Entry 5T2H (X-ray diffraction, 2.52 A resolution); this record covers chains A and B of the 3 polymer chains in the assembly.

Chain A:
Name: I-OnuI_e-hTCRa
Organism: synthetic construct
Amino-acid sequence (299 residues; each row starts with the number of its first residue):
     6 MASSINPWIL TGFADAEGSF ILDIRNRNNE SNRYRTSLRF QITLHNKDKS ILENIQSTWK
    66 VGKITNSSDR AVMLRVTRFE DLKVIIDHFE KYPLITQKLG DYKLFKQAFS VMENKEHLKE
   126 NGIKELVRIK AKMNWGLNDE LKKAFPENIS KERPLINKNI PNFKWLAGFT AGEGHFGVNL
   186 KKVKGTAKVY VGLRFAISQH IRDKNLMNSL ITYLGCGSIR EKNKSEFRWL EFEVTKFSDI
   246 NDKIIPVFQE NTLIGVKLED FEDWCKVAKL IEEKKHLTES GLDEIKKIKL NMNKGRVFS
Disordered / not traced: 6-7, 304
Bound ions: Ca2+ site 1: Ala21, Glu178 (shared with DC14(B) of chain B; 1 residue of chain C); Ca2+ site 2: Glu22, Gly177 (shared with DA15(B) of chain B; 1 residue of chain C)

Chain B:
Molecule: 26-nt DNA strand
Sequence (26 nucleotides; each row starts with the number of its first residue; numbers below 1 keep their minus sign (DG-1 is residue -1)):
    -1 GGGTGTCTGC CTATTCACCG ATTTTG
Disordered / not traced: -1
Bound ions: Ca2+ site 1: DC14 (shared with Ala21(A), Glu178(A) of chain A; 1 residue of chain C); Ca2+ site 2: DA15 (shared with Glu22(A), Gly177(A) of chain A; 1 residue of chain C)

How chain A and chain B interact:
Contacting residue pairs (59; chain A residue first):
  Glu22(A) with DA15(B), phosphate contact
  Arg32(A) with DT2(B), base contact; DG3(B), hydrogen bond to the base
  Arg38(A) with DG1(B), sugar contact; DT2(B), salt bridge to the phosphate
  Arg40(A) with DT4(B), hydrogen bond to the base
  Arg44(A) with DC5(B), base contact; DT6(B), hydrogen bond to the base
  Lys68(A) with DT6(B), phosphate contact
  Thr70(A) with DT6(B), phosphate contact; DG7(B), phosphate contact
  Asn71(A) with DC8(B), base contact
  Ser72(A) with DC8(B), base contact; DC9(B), hydrogen bond to the base
  Met78(A) with DC8(B), hydrogen bond to the base
  Arg80(A) with DT6(B), base contact; DG7(B), hydrogen bond to the base; DC8(B), base contact
  Thr82(A) with DT4(B), sugar contact; DC5(B), hydrogen bond to the phosphate; DT6(B), base contact
  Arg83(A) with DT4(B), hydrogen bond to the phosphate; DC5(B), salt bridge to the phosphate
  Phe84(A) with DT4(B), hydrogen bond to the phosphate
  His122(A) with DG3(B), salt bridge to the phosphate
  Trp140(A) with DT12(B), sugar contact
  Gly177(A) with DA15(B), phosphate contact
  Glu178(A) with DC14(B), phosphate contact; DA15(B), phosphate contact
  Gly179(A) with DA15(B), sugar contact; DC16(B), phosphate contact
  His180(A) with DA15(B), sugar contact; DC16(B), salt bridge to the phosphate; DC17(B), phosphate contact
  Asn184(A) with DA19(B), hydrogen bond to the base
  Lys186(A) with DT20(B), base contact
  Lys187(A) with DT20(B), phosphate contact
  Lys189(A) with DT20(B), phosphate contact
  Arg199(A) with DC17(B), base contact; DG18(B), hydrogen bond to the base
  Ser203(A) with DC14(B), sugar contact; DA15(B), hydrogen bond to the base
  Gln204(A) with DC14(B), phosphate contact
  His205(A) with DT13(B), phosphate contact; DC14(B), hydrogen bond to the phosphate
  Lys227(A) with DC16(B), base contact
  Lys229(A) with DT13(B), base contact
  Phe232(A) with DT12(B), phosphate contact; DT13(B), phosphate contact
  Trp234(A) with DC14(B), base contact; DA15(B), base contact
  Glu236(A) with DC16(B), hydrogen bond to the base
  Lys262(A) with DA15(B), phosphate contact; DC16(B), salt bridge to the phosphate
  Lys294(A) with DG18(B), salt bridge to the phosphate
  Asn298(A) with DC16(B), phosphate contact; DC17(B), hydrogen bond to the phosphate
  Lys299(A) with DC16(B), phosphate contact; DC17(B), phosphate contact
Also at the interface, not in a pair above, chain A (47 interface residues in all): Thr41, Ser42, Glu85, Leu123, Phe181, Val183, Leu185, Asp265, Met297, Gly300

Overview:
The interface between chain A and chain B involves 47 residues on one side and 18 on the other; the contacts
include 15 hydrogen bonds and 6 salt bridges. Among the polar pairs are Arg32(A)-DG3(B), Arg40(A)-DT4(B) and
Arg44(A)-DT6(B).
Chain A is I-OnuI_e-hTCRa (synthetic construct) and chain B is a 26-nt DNA strand; the structure, Engineered
variant of I-OnuI meganuclease targeting the Human TCRa gene; harbors 43 point mutations relative to ..., was
determined by X-ray diffraction (same publication as 5T2N and 5T2O).
